8IWG - chain B; structure by X-ray diffraction, 2.15 A resolution.

[Chain B]
Protein: 2-dehydropantoate 2-reductase
Organism: Pseudomonas aeruginosa
UniProt: A0A8G2Q7Q1 (A0A8G2Q7Q1_PSEAI); numbering as in UniProt (aligned over 1-315)
Amino-acid sequence (315 residues; numbered 1 to 315; the number before each row is that of its first residue):
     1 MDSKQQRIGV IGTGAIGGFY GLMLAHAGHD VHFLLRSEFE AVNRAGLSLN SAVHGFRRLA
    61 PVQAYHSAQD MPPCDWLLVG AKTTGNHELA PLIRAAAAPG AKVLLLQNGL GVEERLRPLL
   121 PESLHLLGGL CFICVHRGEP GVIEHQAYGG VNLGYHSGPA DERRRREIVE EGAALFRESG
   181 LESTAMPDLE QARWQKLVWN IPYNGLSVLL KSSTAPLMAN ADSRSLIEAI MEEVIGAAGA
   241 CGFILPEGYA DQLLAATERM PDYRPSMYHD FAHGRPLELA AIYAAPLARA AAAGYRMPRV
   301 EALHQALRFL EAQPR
Unresolved in the structure: 1-2, 315
Reported in the primary citation:
  - catalytic residues: Lys196 (proposed by the authors, not directly observed)

[Summary]
The paper reports the catalytic residue Lys196.
Chain B is 2-dehydropantoate 2-reductase (Pseudomonas aeruginosa); the structure, Pseudomoans Aerugiona
Wildtype Ketopantoate Reductase native structure, was determined by X-ray diffraction together with 8IX9, 8IXH
and 8IXM from the same study.
